PDB entry 5E41 | X-ray diffraction, 1.80 A resolution | chains A and C of the 3 polymer chains in the assembly

# Chain A
Protein: DNA polymerase I, thermostable
Organism: Thermus aquaticus
Notes: EC 2.7.7.7
UniProtKB: P19821 (DPO1_THEAQ); numbering as in UniProt (aligned over 293-832)
Chain sequence (540 residues; each row starts with the number of its first residue):
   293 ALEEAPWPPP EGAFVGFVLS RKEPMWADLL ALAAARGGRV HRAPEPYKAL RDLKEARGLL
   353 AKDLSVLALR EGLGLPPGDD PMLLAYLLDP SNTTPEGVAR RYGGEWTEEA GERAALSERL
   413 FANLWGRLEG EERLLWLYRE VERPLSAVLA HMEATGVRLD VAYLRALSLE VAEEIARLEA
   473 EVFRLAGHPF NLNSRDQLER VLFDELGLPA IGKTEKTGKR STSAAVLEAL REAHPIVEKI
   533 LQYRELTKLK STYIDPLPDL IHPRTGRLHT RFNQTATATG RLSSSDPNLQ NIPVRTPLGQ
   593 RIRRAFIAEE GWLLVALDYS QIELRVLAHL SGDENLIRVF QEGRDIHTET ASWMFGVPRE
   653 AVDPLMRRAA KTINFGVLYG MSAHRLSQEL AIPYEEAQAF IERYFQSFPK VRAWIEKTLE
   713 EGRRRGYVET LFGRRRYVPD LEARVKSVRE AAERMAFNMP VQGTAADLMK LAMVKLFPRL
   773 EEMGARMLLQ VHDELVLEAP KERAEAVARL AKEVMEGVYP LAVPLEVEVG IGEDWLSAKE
Bound ions: Mg2+ site 1: Asp610, Asp785 (together with AUL); Mg2+ site 2: Asp610, Tyr611, Asp785 (together with AUL)
Small-molecule neighbours: AUL (2'-deoxy-5-{(1E)-5-[(10-hydroxydecanoyl)amino]pent-1-en-1-yl}uridine 5'-(tetrahydrogen triphosphate)): Arg573, Arg587, Asp610, Tyr611, Ser612, Gln613, Ile614, Glu615, His639, Leu657, Arg659, Arg660, Ala661, Lys663, Thr664, Phe667, Tyr671, Asp785
What the authors report for this chain:
  - binding site for AUL: Arg587, Leu657 to Tyr671
  - Mg2+ coordination: Asp610, Tyr611, Asp785
  - conformationally variable residues (domain motion, side-chain flip): Arg587, Leu657 to Tyr671
  - binding site for the 12-nt DNA strand: Arg587, Arg660

# Chain C
Molecule: 16-nt DNA strand
Sequence (16 nucleotides; numbered 201 to 216; the number before each row is that of its first residue):
   201 AAAAGGCGCC GTGGTC

# Interface between chain A and chain C
Contacting residue pairs (58):
  Asn483(A) with DT212(C), hydrogen bond to the phosphate
  Asn485(A) with DG211(C), phosphate contact; DT212(C), phosphate contact
  Ser486(A) with DT212(C), hydrogen bond to the phosphate; DG213(C), hydrogen bond to the phosphate
  Asp488(A) with DG213(C), sugar contact
  Gln489(A) with DG213(C), hydrogen bond to the phosphate
  Ile503(A) with DA201(C), base contact
  Gly504(A) with DA201(C), sugar contact
  Lys505(A) with DA201(C), sugar contact
  Ser513(A) with DA201(C), sugar contact
  Ser515(A) with DA201(C), hydrogen bond to the phosphate
  Ala517(A) with DA201(C), base contact; DA202(C), base contact
  Val518(A) with DA201(C), base contact
  Ser543(A) with DC210(C), sugar contact; DG211(C), phosphate contact
  Thr544(A) with DC210(C), sugar contact
  Ala568(A) with DG208(C), phosphate contact
  Thr569(A) with DC207(C), phosphate contact
  Ala570(A) with DG206(C), phosphate contact; DC207(C), hydrogen bond to the phosphate
  Thr571(A) with DG206(C), sugar contact
  Arg573(A) with DG205(C), base contact; DG206(C), hydrogen bond to the base
  Ser575(A) with DC207(C), phosphate contact; DG208(C), hydrogen bond to the phosphate
  Ser576(A) with DG208(C), sugar contact
  Ser577(A) with DG208(C), phosphate contact; DC209(C), phosphate contact
  Asp578(A) with DC209(C), hydrogen bond to the phosphate
  Asn580(A) with DG208(C), hydrogen bond to the sugar; DC209(C), sugar contact
  Phe667(A) with DA204(C), base contact
  Gly668(A) with DA204(C), base contact
  Tyr671(A) with DA204(C), sugar contact
  Gly672(A) with DA203(C), sugar contact; DA204(C), sugar contact
  Met673(A) with DA204(C), hydrogen bond to the sugar
  Ser674(A) with DA203(C), base contact; DA204(C), hydrogen bond to the phosphate
  His676(A) with DA201(C), base contact; DA202(C), phosphate contact
  Arg677(A) with DA202(C), hydrogen bond to the base; DA204(C), salt bridge to the phosphate
  Gln680(A) with DA201(C), base contact; DA202(C), base contact
  Glu681(A) with DA202(C), hydrogen bond to the base
  Arg728(A) with DG206(C), salt bridge to the phosphate
  Glu742(A) with DA203(C), base contact
  Arg746(A) with DA203(C), sugar contact; DA204(C), hydrogen bond to the phosphate; DG205(C), salt bridge to the phosphate
  Met747(A) with DG205(C), phosphate contact; DG206(C), phosphate contact
  Asn750(A) with DG205(C), sugar contact
  Gln754(A) with DG205(C), base contact; DG206(C), hydrogen bond to the sugar
Interface residues without a listed pair, chain A (49 interface residues in all): Glu507, Ala521, Lys540, Pro548, Asn565, Pro579, Asn583, Thr664, His784

# In short
49 residues of chain A face 13 of chain C across their interface, with 16 hydrogen bonds and 3 salt bridges.
Among the polar pairs are Arg573(A)-DG206(C), Arg677(A)-DA202(C) and Glu681(A)-DA202(C). The paper reports a
binding site for AUL at Arg587(A) and Leu657(A); a binding site for the 12-nt DNA strand at Arg587(A) and
Arg660(A).
Here chain A is DNA polymerase I, thermostable (Thermus aquaticus) and chain C is a 16-nt DNA strand. Entry
5E41 (Crystal structure of the large fragment of DNA Polymerase I from Thermus aquaticus in a closed ...) was
determined by X-ray diffraction together with 5SZT from the same study.
